PDB entry 2H2Q | X-ray diffraction, 2.40 A resolution | chains A and B

# Chain A (and B)
Protein: Bifunctional dihydrofolate reductase-thymidylate synthase
Organism: Trypanosoma cruzi
Notes: EC 1.5.1.3, 2.1.1.45; chain B of this document is another copy of the same molecule, construct and numbering; everything in this record applies to it too
UniProt: Q27793 (DRTS_TRYCR); residue numbers follow UniProt; this construct covers 1-521
Chain sequence (521 residues; each row starts with the number of its first residue):
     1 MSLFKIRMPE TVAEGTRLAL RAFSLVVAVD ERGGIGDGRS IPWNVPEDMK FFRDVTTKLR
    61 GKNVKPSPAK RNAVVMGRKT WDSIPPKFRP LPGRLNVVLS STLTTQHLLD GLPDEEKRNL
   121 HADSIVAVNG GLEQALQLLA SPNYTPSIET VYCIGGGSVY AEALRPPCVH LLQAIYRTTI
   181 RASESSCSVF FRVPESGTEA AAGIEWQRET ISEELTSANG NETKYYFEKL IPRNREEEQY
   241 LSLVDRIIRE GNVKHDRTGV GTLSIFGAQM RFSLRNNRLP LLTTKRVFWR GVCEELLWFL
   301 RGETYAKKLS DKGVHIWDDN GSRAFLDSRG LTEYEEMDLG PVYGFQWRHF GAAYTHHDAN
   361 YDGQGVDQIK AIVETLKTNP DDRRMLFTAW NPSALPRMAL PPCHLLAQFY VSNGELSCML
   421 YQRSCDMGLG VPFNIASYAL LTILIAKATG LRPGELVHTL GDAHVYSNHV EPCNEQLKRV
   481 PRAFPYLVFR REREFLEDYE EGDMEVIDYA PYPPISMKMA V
Disordered / not traced: 1, 516-521 (chain B: 36-42, 61-65, 113-116, 182-188, 516-521)
Small-molecule neighbours:
  - 2'-deoxyuridine-5'-monophosphate (DU): Arg-257, Tyr-343, Cys-403, His-404, Gln-422, Arg-423, Ser-424, Cys-425, Asp-426, Gly-430, Val-431, Asn-434, His-464, Tyr-466
  - NADP (NAP; NADP nicotinamide-adenine-dinucleotide phosphate): Val-27, Ala-28, Ile-35, Gly-36, Asp-37, Gly-38, Arg-39, Ser-40, Ile-41, Trp-43, Gly-77, Arg-78, Lys-79, Thr-80, Ser-83, Leu-99, Ser-100, Ser-101, Thr-102, Asn-129, Gly-130, Gly-131, Ile-154, Gly-155, Gly-156, Gly-157, Ser-158, Val-159, Tyr-160, Glu-162
Swiss-Prot annotation at these positions:
  - active site: Cys-403
  - binding site (substrate): Val-26, Asp-48, Ile-154, Tyr-160, Thr-178
  - binding site (NADP(+)): Ala-28, Gly-34 to Ser-40, Arg-78 to Thr-80, Leu-99 to Thr-102, Gly-155 to Glu-162
  - binding site (dUMP): Arg-257, His-404, Gln-422 to Asp-426, Asn-434, His-464 to Tyr-466

# Interface between chain A and chain B
Pairs across the interface (23; chain A residue first):
  Pro-166(A) with Pro-166(B), hydrophobic
  His-170(A) with Glu-199(B), hydrogen bond (side chain-backbone)
  Arg-192(A) with Asn-413(B), hydrogen bond (side chain-backbone); Gly-414(B); Arg-452(B)
  Glu-195(A) with Arg-275(B), salt bridge; Ser-412(B); Asn-413(B), hydrogen bond; Glu-415(B)
  Thr-198(A) with Arg-275(B)
  Glu-199(A) with His-170(B), hydrogen bond (backbone-side chain); Asn-276(B); Arg-278(B), salt bridge
  Ala-202(A) with Ala-202(B); Gly-203(B)
  Gly-203(A) with Ala-202(B); Gly-203(B)
  Arg-275(A) with Glu-195(B), salt bridge; Thr-198(B)
  Ser-412(A) with Glu-195(B), hydrogen bond
  Asn-413(A) with Arg-192(B); Glu-195(B), hydrogen bond
  Glu-415(A) with Glu-195(B)

# Summary
12 residues of chain A and 16 residues of chain B are in contact, with 6 hydrogen bonds and 3 salt bridges.
Polar pairs include Glu-195(A)/Arg-275(B), Glu-199(A)/Arg-278(B) and His-170(A)/Glu-199(B). Bound to chain A:
NADP and 2'-deoxyuridine-5'-monophosphate.
Chain A and chain B are both Bifunctional dihydrofolate reductase-thymidylate synthase (Trypanosoma cruzi);
the structure, Crystal structure of Trypanosoma cruzi Dihydrofolate Reductase-Thymidylate synthase, was
determined by X-ray diffraction (same publication as 3CL9 and 3CLB).
